PDB entry 8IFL | electron microscopy, 3.11 A resolution | chains G and I of the 16 polymer chains in the assembly

# Chain G
Molecule: Piwi domain-containing protein
Organism: Thermoflavifilum thermophilum
UniProtKB: A0A1I7NFD7 (A0A1I7NFD7_9BACT); numbering as in UniProt (aligned over 1-507)
Sequence (507 residues; numbered 1 to 507; the number before each row is that of its first residue):
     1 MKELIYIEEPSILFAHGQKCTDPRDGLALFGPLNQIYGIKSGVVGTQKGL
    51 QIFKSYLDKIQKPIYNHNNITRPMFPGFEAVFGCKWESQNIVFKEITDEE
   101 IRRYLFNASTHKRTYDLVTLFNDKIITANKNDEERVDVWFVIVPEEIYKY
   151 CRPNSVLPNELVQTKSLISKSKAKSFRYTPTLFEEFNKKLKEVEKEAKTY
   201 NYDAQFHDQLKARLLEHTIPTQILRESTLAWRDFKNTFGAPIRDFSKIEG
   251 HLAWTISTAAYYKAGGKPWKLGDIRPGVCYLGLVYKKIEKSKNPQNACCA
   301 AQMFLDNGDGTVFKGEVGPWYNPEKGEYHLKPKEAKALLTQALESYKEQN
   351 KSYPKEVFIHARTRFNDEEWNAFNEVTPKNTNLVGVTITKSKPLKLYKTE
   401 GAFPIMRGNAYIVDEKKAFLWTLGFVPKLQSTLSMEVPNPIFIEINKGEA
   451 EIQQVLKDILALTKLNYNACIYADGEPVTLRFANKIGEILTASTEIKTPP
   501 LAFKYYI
Not modelled in the structure: 98-111, 146-201, 273-275, 289-294
What the authors report for this chain:
  - mutagenesis - R135A, D137A: decreased catalytic activity

# Chain I
Molecule: target ssDNA
Sequence (25 nucleotides; numbered 1 to 25; the number before each row is that of its first residue):
     1 CAACTAATAGATTAGAGCCGTTTAT
Not modelled in the structure: 1-4, 25

# Interface between chain G and chain I
Contacting residue pairs (41; chain G residue first):
  His-67(G) with DA24(I), base contact
  Asn-68(G) with DT23(I), phosphate contact; DA24(I), base contact
  Thr-71(G) with DT22(I), base contact; DT23(I), phosphate contact
  Arg-72(G) with DT21(I), hydrogen bond to the phosphate; DT22(I), salt bridge to the phosphate
  Asp-244(G) with DT21(I), base contact
  Phe-245(G) with DT21(I), base contact
  Lys-247(G) with DT22(I), phosphate contact
  Ile-248(G) with DT21(I), base contact
  Tyr-285(G) with DA14(I), sugar contact
  Lys-286(G) with DA14(I), phosphate contact; DG15(I), salt bridge to the phosphate
  Lys-287(G) with DA14(I), phosphate contact; DG15(I), phosphate contact
  Tyr-328(G) with DT13(I), sugar contact; DA14(I), hydrogen bond to the sugar
  Arg-362(G) with DT13(I), sugar contact; DA14(I), salt bridge to the phosphate
  Thr-363(G) with DT13(I), phosphate contact; DA14(I), phosphate contact
  Arg-364(G) with DA11(I), phosphate contact; DT12(I), salt bridge to the phosphate; DT13(I), salt bridge to the phosphate
  Thr-387(G) with DT13(I), phosphate contact
  Ala-402(G) with DT23(I), base contact
  Phe-403(G) with DT23(I), base contact
  Pro-404(G) with DT23(I), base contact
  Leu-429(G) with DT22(I), base contact
  Ser-431(G) with DT22(I), hydrogen bond to the phosphate; DT23(I), hydrogen bond to the phosphate
  Thr-432(G) with DT22(I), hydrogen bond to the base; DT23(I), base contact
  Leu-433(G) with DT22(I), base contact
  Ser-434(G) with DT22(I), base contact
  Met-435(G) with DG20(I), sugar contact; DT22(I), base contact
  Ile-471(G) with DT22(I), base contact
  Glu-488(G) with DG15(I), phosphate contact; DA16(I), phosphate contact
Also at the interface, not in a pair above, chain G (31 interface residues in all): Ile-70, Ala-204, Thr-389, Gln-430
Also at the interface, not in a pair above, chain I (12 interface residues in all): DG17

# Overview
31 residues of chain G and 12 residues of chain I are in contact; the contacts include 5 hydrogen bonds and 5
salt bridges. Polar pairs include Thr-432(G)/DT22(I), Tyr-328(G)/DA14(I) and Arg-72(G)/DT21(I). The paper
reports that R135A and D137A of chain G reduce catalytic activity.
Here chain G is Piwi domain-containing protein (Thermoflavifilum thermophilum) and chain I is target ssDNA.
Entry 8IFL (Cryo-EM structure of tetrameric SPARTA gRNA-ssDNA target complex in state 1) was determined by
electron microscopy, deposited together with 8IFK, 8IFM and 8K34.
